Entry 6HJN (electron microscopy, 3.30 A resolution); this record covers chains F and E of the 6 polymer chains in the assembly.

[Chain F]
Molecule: Hemagglutinin
Organism: Influenza A virus (strain A/Duck/Alberta/35/1976 H1N1)
UniProtKB: P26562 (HEMA_I76A4); residues 1-173 here correspond to UniProt positions 345-517 (UniProt number = residue number + 344)
Amino-acid sequence (173 residues; each row starts with the number of its first residue):
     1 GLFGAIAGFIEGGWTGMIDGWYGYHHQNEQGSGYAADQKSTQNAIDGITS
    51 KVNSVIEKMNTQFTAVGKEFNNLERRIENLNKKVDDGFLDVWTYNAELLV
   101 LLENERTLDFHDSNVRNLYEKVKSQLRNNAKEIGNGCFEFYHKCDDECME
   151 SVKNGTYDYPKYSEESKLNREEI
Swiss-Prot annotation at these positions:
  - glycosylation: Asn-154 (N-linked (GlcNAc...) asparagine)
Disulfide bonds: Cys-144/Cys-148
Covalent attachments: N-acetylglucosamine (NAG) linked to Asn-154
Ligand contacts: unknown branched fragment of phospholipid (UPL): Asp-19, Trp-21, Ile-48, Thr-49, Val-52

[Chain E]
Molecule: Hemagglutinin
Organism: Influenza A virus (strain A/Duck/Alberta/35/1976 H1N1)
UniProtKB: Q9WCE0 (Q9WCE0_I76A4); the construct lacks a stretch of the UniProt sequence and is renumbered around it, so the offset changes along the chain: 5-42 = UniProt 18-55; 44-49 = UniProt 56-61; 50-133 = UniProt 63-146; 134-326 = UniProt 148-340
Amino-acid sequence (323 residues; numbered 5 to 326 plus 2 insertion-coded residues; 1 number in that range is skipped by the numbering (no residue carries it; nothing is unmodelled there); the number before each row is that of its first residue):
     5 DTICVGYHANNSTDTVDTVLEKNVTVTHSVNLLEDSHN
    44 GKLCSL
   49A N
    50 GIAPLQLGKCNVAGWLLGNPECDLLLTANSWSYIIETSNSENGTCYPGEF
   100 IDYEELREQLSSVSSFEKFEIFPKASSWPNHETT
  133A K
   134 GVTAACSYSGASSFYRNLLWITKKGTSYPKLSKSYTNNKGKEVLVLWGVH
   184 HPPSVSEQQSLYQNADAYVSVGSSKYNRRFAPEIAARPKVRGQAGRMNYY
   234 WTLLDQGDTITFEATGNLIAPWYAFALNKGSDSGIITSDAPVHNCDTRCQ
   284 TPHGALNSSLPFQNVHPITIGECPKYVKSTKLRMATGLRNVPS
Disulfide bonds: Cys-47/Cys-278, Cys-59/Cys-71, Cys-94/Cys-139, Cys-282/Cys-306
Covalent attachments: N-acetylglucosamine (NAG) linked to Asn-15, Asn-91, Asn-290; glycan linked to Asn-27

[Interface between chain F and chain E]
Inter-chain disulfides: Cys-137(F)/Cys-8(E)
Pairs across the interface - 100 pairs, chain F then chain E:
  Ala-7(F) / Tyr-11(E)
  Ile-10(F) / Val-9(E)
  Ile-10(F) / Tyr-11(E)  hydrophobic
  Glu-11(F) / Tyr-11(E)
  Gly-12(F) / Tyr-11(E)  hydrogen bond (backbone-side chain)
  Gly-12(F) / Ser-326(E)
  Gly-13(F) / Tyr-11(E)
  Gly-13(F) / Ala-13(E)
  Gly-13(F) / Val-324(E)  hydrogen bond (backbone-backbone)
  Gly-13(F) / Ser-326(E)
  Trp-14(F) / Cys-8(E)
  Trp-14(F) / Val-9(E)
  Trp-14(F) / Gly-10(E)
  Trp-14(F) / Tyr-11(E)  hydrogen bond (backbone-backbone)
  Trp-14(F) / His-12(E)
  Trp-14(F) / Ala-13(E)  hydrogen bond (backbone-backbone)
  Met-17(F) / His-12(E)  hydrogen bond (backbone-side chain)
  Gly-20(F) / His-12(E)
  Trp-21(F) / Tyr-11(E)
  Trp-21(F) / His-12(E)  hydrogen bond (backbone-backbone)
  Trp-21(F) / His-32(E)
  Trp-21(F) / Leu-321(E)  hydrophobic
  Gly-23(F) / Val-9(E)
  Gly-23(F) / Gly-10(E)  hydrogen bond (backbone-backbone)
  Tyr-24(F) / Cys-8(E)
  Tyr-24(F) / Val-9(E)  hydrophobic
  His-25(F) / Thr-6(E)
  His-25(F) / Ile-7(E)
  His-25(F) / Cys-8(E)  hydrogen bond (backbone-backbone)
  His-26(F) / Thr-6(E)
  Gln-27(F) / Asp-5(E)
  Gln-27(F) / Thr-6(E)  hydrogen bond (backbone-backbone)
  Asn-28(F) / Asp-5(E)
  Ile-48(F) / Thr-319(E)
  Val-52(F) / Met-317(E)  hydrophobic
  Val-52(F) / Thr-319(E)
  Met-59(F) / Phe-295(E)  hydrophobic
  Met-59(F) / Lys-308(E)
  Asn-60(F) / Lys-308(E)
  Thr-61(F) / Glu-305(E)
  Thr-61(F) / Cys-306(E)
  Gln-62(F) / Pro-300(E)
  Gln-62(F) / Thr-302(E)  hydrogen bond
  Gln-62(F) / Gly-304(E)
  Gln-62(F) / Cys-306(E)  hydrogen bond (backbone-backbone)
  Gln-62(F) / Pro-307(E)
  Phe-63(F) / Thr-302(E)
  Phe-63(F) / Gly-304(E)
  Thr-64(F) / Asp-265(E)  hydrogen bond
  Thr-64(F) / Thr-302(E)
  Thr-64(F) / Ile-303(E)
  Thr-64(F) / Gly-304(E)
  Ala-65(F) / Ile-301(E)
  Ala-65(F) / Thr-302(E)  hydrogen bond (backbone-backbone)
  Val-66(F) / Ser-266(E)
  Val-66(F) / Gly-267(E)
  Val-66(F) / Ile-268(E)
  Val-66(F) / Ile-303(E)  hydrophobic
  Lys-68(F) / Glu-107(E)
  Glu-69(F) / Glu-103(E)
  Glu-69(F) / Arg-106(E)
  Asn-71(F) / Glu-103(E)
  Leu-89(F) / Tyr-309(E)  hydrophobic
  Leu-89(F) / Lys-311(E)
  Asp-90(F) / Lys-311(E)  salt bridge
  Trp-92(F) / Lys-308(E)
  Thr-93(F) / Lys-311(E)
  Ala-96(F) / Phe-295(E)  hydrophobic
  Glu-97(F) / Ser-312(E)
  Val-100(F) / Leu-315(E)  hydrophobic
  Val-100(F) / Arg-316(E)
  Leu-101(F) / Asp-21(E)
  Leu-101(F) / Thr-22(E)
  Leu-101(F) / Val-23(E)  hydrophobic
  Glu-103(F) / Met-317(E)
  Asn-104(F) / Val-20(E)
  Asn-104(F) / Asp-21(E)  hydrogen bond (side chain-backbone)
  Asn-104(F) / Arg-316(E)
  Asn-104(F) / Met-317(E)
  Asn-104(F) / Ala-318(E)  hydrogen bond (side chain-backbone)
  Glu-105(F) / Thr-22(E)
  Glu-105(F) / Val-23(E)
  Glu-105(F) / Leu-24(E)
  Thr-107(F) / Ala-318(E)
  Leu-108(F) / Gly-320(E)
  Leu-108(F) / Arg-322(E)
  His-111(F) / Gly-320(E)  hydrogen bond (side chain-backbone)
  His-111(F) / Leu-321(E)
  Leu-118(F) / Val-9(E)  hydrophobic
  Gly-136(F) / Cys-8(E)
  Gly-136(F) / Val-9(E)  hydrogen bond (backbone-backbone)
  Cys-137(F) / Thr-6(E)
  Cys-137(F) / Cys-8(E)  disulfide
  Phe-138(F) / Asp-5(E)
  Phe-138(F) / Thr-6(E)  hydrogen bond (backbone-side chain)
  Glu-139(F) / Asp-5(E)
  Phe-140(F) / Asp-5(E)
  Phe-140(F) / Ile-7(E)  hydrophobic
  Cys-144(F) / Asp-5(E)
  Met-149(F) / Ile-7(E)  hydrophobic
Also at the interface, not in a pair above, chain F (65 interface residues in all): Ile-6, Thr-15, Ile-18, Tyr-22, Val-55, Ile-56, Gly-67, Phe-70, Leu-102, Val-115, Val-122, Leu-126, Asn-135, His-142, Lys-143
Also at the interface, not in a pair above, chain E (49 interface residues in all): Val-28, Pro-294, Gln-296, Val-310

[Summary]
Chain F and chain E form an interface of 65 and 49 residues respectively, with 1 disulfide bond, 18 hydrogen
bonds and 1 salt bridge. Polar pairs include Asp-90(F)/Lys-311(E), Gly-12(F)/Tyr-11(E) and
Met-17(F)/His-12(E). Chain F binds unknown branched fragment of phospholipid. Covalently linked
N-acetylglucosamine: at Asn-154(F).
Here chain F is Hemagglutinin and chain E is Hemagglutinin, both from Influenza A virus (strain
A/Duck/Alberta/35/1976 H1N1). Entry 6HJN (Structure of Influenza Hemagglutinin ectodomain
(A/duck/Alberta/35/76)) was determined by electron microscopy together with 6HJR from the same study.
